7VVM - chains A and R of the 6 polymer chains in the assembly; structure by electron microscopy, 3.20 A resolution.

# Chain A
Protein: Guanine nucleotide-binding protein G(s) subunit alpha isoforms short
From: Homo sapiens
Reference sequence: P63092 (GNAS2_HUMAN); aligned to UniProt positions 5-384 over residues 5-384 (the alignment contains insertions or deletions, so no single offset holds)
Amino-acid sequence (380 residues; row label = number of the first residue in the row):
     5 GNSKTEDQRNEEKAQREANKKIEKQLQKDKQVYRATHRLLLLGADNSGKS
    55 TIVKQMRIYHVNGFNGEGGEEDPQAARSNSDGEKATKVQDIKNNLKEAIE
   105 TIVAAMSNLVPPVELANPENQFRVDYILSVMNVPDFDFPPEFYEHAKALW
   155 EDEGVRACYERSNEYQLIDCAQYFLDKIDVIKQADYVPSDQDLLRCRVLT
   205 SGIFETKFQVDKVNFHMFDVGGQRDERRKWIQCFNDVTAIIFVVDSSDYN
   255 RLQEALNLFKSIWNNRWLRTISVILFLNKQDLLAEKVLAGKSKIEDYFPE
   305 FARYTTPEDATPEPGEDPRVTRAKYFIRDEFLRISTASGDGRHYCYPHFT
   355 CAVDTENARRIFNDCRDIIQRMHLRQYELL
Disordered / not traced: 5-11, 63-205
Sequence notes: engineered mutation D49 (Gly in P63092), N50 (Glu in P63092), Y63 (Leu in P63092), D249 (Ala in P63092), D252 (Ser in P63092), A362 (Ile372 in P63092), I365 (Val375 in P63092)

# Chain R
Protein: Parathyroid hormone/parathyroid hormone-related peptide receptor
From: Homo sapiens
Reference sequence: Q03431 (PTH1R_HUMAN); residue numbers follow UniProt; this construct covers 27-491
Amino-acid sequence (473 residues; each row starts with the number of its first residue):
    19 DYKDDDDKDADDVMTKEEQIFLLHRAQAQCEKRLKEVLQRPASIMESDKG
    69 WTSASTSGKPRKDKASGKLYPESEEDKEAPTGSRYRGRPCLPEWDHILCW
   119 PLGAPGEVVAVPCPDYIYDFNHKGHAYRRCDRNGSWELVPGHNRTWANYS
   169 ECVKFLTNETREREVFDRLGMIYTVGYSVSLASLTVAVLILAYFRRLHCT
   219 RNYIHMHLFLSFMLRAVSIFVKDAVLYSGATLDEAERLTEEELRAIAQAP
   269 PPPATAAAGYAGCRVAVTFFLYFLATNYYWILVEGLYLHSLIFMAFFSEK
   319 KYLWGFTVFGWGLPAVFVAVWVSVRATLANTGCWDLSSGNKKWIIQVPIL
   369 ASIVLNFILFINIVRVLATKLRETNAGRCDTRQQYRKLLKSTLVLMPLFG
   419 VHYIVFMATPYTEVSGTLWQVQMHYEMLFNSFQGFFVAIIYCFCNGEVQA
   469 EIKKSWSRWTLALDFKRKARSGS
Disordered / not traced: 19-30, 50-106, 247-277, 393-397, 478-491
Sequence notes: expression tag (19-26)
Disulfide bonds: C281-C351

# How chain A and chain R interact
Contacting residue pairs - 32 pairs, chain A then chain R:
  H41(A) with F314(R)
  V217(A) with F314(R), hydrophobic
  Y348(A) with T392(R)
  F366(A) with F314(R), hydrophobic
  R370(A) with A313(R); F314(R)
  D371(A) with K388(R), salt bridge; E391(R)
  I373(A) with F314(R), hydrophobic
  Q374(A) with I310(R), hydrogen bond (side chain-backbone); K388(R), hydrogen bond
  R375(A) with K388(R), hydrogen bond (side chain-backbone); E391(R); T392(R)
  H377(A) with L309(R); E317(R), salt bridge
  L378(A) with I310(R), hydrophobic; L385(R), hydrophobic
  Q380(A) with R219(R)
  Y381(A) with R219(R); E302(R); Y305(R); L306(R), hydrophobic
  E382(A) with K408(R); N463(R); G464(R)
  L383(A) with L385(R), hydrophobic; S409(R); L413(R), hydrophobic
  L384(A) with L385(R), hydrophobic; L389(R), hydrophobic; K405(R)
Also at the interface, not in a pair above, chain A (18 interface residues in all): F219, C369
Also at the interface, not in a pair above, chain R (23 interface residues in all): H223, L416, Y459

# Summary
Chain A and chain R form an interface of 18 and 23 residues respectively, with 3 hydrogen bonds and 2 salt
bridges. Among the polar pairs are D371(A)-K388(R), H377(A)-E317(R) and Q374(A)-I310(R).
Here chain A is Guanine nucleotide-binding protein G(s) subunit alpha isoforms short and chain R is
Parathyroid hormone/parathyroid hormone-related peptide receptor, both from Homo sapiens. Entry 7VVM
(PTH-bound human PTH1R in complex with Gs (class3)) was determined by electron microscopy together with 7VVJ,
7VVK, 7VVL, 7VVN and 7VVO from the same study.
